PDB entry 1Y77 | X-ray diffraction, 4.50 A resolution (low resolution: residue-level contacts below are approximate; hydrogen-bond / salt-bridge calls are withheld) | chains B and C of the 15 polymer chains in the assembly

== Chain B ==
Name: DNA-directed RNA polymerase II 140 kDa polypeptide
Source organism: Saccharomyces cerevisiae
Notes: EC 2.7.7.6
Reference sequence: P08518 (RPB2_YEAST); residues 1-1224 here = UniProt positions 1-1224
Sequence (1224 residues; row label = number of the first residue in the row):
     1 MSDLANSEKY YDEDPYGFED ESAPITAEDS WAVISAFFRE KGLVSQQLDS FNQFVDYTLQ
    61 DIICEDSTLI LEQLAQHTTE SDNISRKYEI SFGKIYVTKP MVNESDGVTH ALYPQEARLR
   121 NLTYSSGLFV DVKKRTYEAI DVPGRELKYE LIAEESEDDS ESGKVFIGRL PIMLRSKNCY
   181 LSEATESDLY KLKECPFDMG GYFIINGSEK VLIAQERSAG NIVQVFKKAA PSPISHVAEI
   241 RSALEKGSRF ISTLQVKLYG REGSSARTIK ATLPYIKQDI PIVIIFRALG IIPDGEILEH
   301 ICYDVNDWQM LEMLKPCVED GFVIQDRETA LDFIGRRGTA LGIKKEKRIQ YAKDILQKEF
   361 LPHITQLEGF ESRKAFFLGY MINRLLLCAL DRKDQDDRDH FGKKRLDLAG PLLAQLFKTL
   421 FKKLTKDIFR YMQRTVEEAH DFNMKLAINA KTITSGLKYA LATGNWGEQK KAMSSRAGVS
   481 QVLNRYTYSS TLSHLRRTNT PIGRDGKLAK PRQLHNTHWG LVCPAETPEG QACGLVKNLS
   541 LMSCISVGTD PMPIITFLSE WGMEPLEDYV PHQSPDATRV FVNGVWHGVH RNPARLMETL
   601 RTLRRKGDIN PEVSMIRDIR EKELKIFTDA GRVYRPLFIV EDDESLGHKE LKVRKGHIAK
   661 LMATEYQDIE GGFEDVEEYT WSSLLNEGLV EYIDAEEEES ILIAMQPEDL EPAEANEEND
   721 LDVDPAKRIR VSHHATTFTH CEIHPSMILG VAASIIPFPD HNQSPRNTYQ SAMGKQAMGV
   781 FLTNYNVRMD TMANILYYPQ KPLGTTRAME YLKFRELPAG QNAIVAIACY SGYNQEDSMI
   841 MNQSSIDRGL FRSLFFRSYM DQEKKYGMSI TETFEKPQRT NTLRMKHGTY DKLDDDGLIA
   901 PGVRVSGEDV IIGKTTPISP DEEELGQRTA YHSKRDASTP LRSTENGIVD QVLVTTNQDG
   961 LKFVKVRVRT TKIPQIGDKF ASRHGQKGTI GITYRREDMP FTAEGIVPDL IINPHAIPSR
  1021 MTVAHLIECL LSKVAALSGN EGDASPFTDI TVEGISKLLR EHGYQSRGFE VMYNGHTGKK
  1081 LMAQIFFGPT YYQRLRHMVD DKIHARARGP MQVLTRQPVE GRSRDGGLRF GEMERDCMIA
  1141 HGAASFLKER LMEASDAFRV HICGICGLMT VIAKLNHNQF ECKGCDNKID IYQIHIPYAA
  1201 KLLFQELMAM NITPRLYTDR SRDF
Unresolved in the structure: 1-19, 71-89, 135-163, 336-344, 438-445, 669-677, 716-721, 920-932
Bound ions: Zn2+: Cys1163, Cys1166, Cys1182, Cys1185
Ligand contacts: phosphomethylphosphonic acid guanylate ester (G2P): Arg766, Tyr769, Asp837, Ser1019, Arg1020
From the paper describing this entry:
  - catalytic residues: Asp837 (citing earlier work)

== Chain C ==
Name: DNA-directed RNA polymerase II 45 kDa polypeptide
Source organism: Saccharomyces cerevisiae
Notes: EC 2.7.7.6
Reference sequence: P16370 (RPB3_YEAST); numbering as in UniProt (aligned over 1-318)
Sequence (318 residues; row label = number of the first residue in the row):
     1 MSEEGPQVKI REASKDNVDF ILSNVDLAMA NSLRRVMIAE IPTLAIDSVE VETNTTVLAD
    61 EFIAHRLGLI PLQSMDIEQL EYSRDCFCED HCDKCSVVLT LQAFGESEST TNVYSKDLVI
   121 VSNLMGRNIG HPIIQDKEGN GVLICKLRKG QELKLTCVAK KGIAKEHAKW GPAAAIEFEY
   181 DPWNKLKHTD YWYEQDSAKE WPQSKNCEYE DPPNEGDPFD YKAQADTFYM NVESVGSIPV
   241 DQVVVRGIDT LQKKVASILL ALTQMDQDKV NFASGDNNTA SNMLGSNEDV MMTGAEQDPY
   301 SNASQMGNTG SGGYDNAW
Unresolved in the structure: 1-2, 269-318
Bound ions: Zn2+: Cys86, Cys88, Cys92, Cys95
Swiss-Prot annotation at these positions:
  - binding site (Zn(2+)): Cys86, Cys88, Cys92, Cys95
  - modified residue: Ser2 (N-acetylserine)
  - natural variant: Ala30 (A30D: In mutant RPB3-1)
  - mutagenesis: Lys9 (K9E: Transcript termination readthrough)

== Chain B / chain C interface ==
Contacting residue pairs (73; chain B residue first):
  Tyr797(B) with Glu61(C); Phe62(C)
  Tyr798(B) with Phe62(C); Arg66(C)
  Asp847(B) with His65(C); His167(C)
  Arg848(B) with His65(C); Leu69(C); Ala168(C)
  Gly849(B) with His65(C)
  Arg852(B) with His65(C)
  Arg969(B) with Ala59(C); Asp60(C); Glu61(C)
  Thr971(B) with Glu61(C)
  Arg995(B) with Lys165(C)
  Arg996(B) with Arg34(C); Ile38(C); Ala173(C); Ala174(C); Ala175(C)
  Glu997(B) with Arg34(C); Arg35(C); Ile38(C); Ala39(C)
  Asp998(B) with Arg35(C)
  Met999(B) with Arg34(C)
  Phe1001(B) with Asn31(C); Arg34(C); Phe178(C)
  Ala1003(B) with Glu177(C); Phe178(C); Glu179(C)
  Glu1004(B) with Glu177(C)
  Gly1005(B) with Ile176(C)
  Arg1060(B) with Lys199(C); Pro202(C)
  Gly1063(B) with Pro202(C)
  Gln1065(B) with Glu200(C); Trp201(C); Pro202(C)
  Arg1067(B) with Trp192(C); Glu194(C)
  Phe1069(B) with Trp192(C); Trp201(C)
  Glu1070(B) with Trp201(C)
  Tyr1073(B) with Phe178(C); Glu179(C); Tyr180(C)
  Gly1075(B) with Asn31(C); Arg34(C); Arg35(C)
  His1076(B) with Asn31(C)
  Thr1077(B) with Asn31(C)
  Gly1078(B) with Leu27(C); Asn31(C); Phe178(C); Tyr180(C)
  Lys1079(B) with Leu27(C); Tyr180(C)
  Lys1080(B) with Tyr180(C); Asp181(C); Asn184(C); His188(C); Thr189(C)
  Met1082(B) with His188(C); Thr189(C); Asp190(C)
  Gln1084(B) with Thr189(C); Asp190(C); Tyr191(C); Trp192(C); Trp201(C)
Other interface residues (no listed pair), chain B (37 interface residues in all): Asn786, Thr970, Tyr1064, Val1071, Leu1081
Other interface residues (no listed pair), chain C (39 interface residues in all): Val57, Ala164, Lys187

== Summary ==
The interface between chain B and chain C involves 37 residues on one side and 39 on the other. Ligands of
chain B: phosphomethylphosphonic acid guanylate ester. Curated annotation (UniProt) lists 4 Zn2+-binding
residues and one mutagenesis site on chain C. From the paper: the catalytic residue Asp837(B).
Here chain B is DNA-directed RNA polymerase II 140 kDa polypeptide and chain C is DNA-directed RNA polymerase
II 45 kDa polypeptide, both from Saccharomyces cerevisiae. Entry 1Y77 (Complete RNA Polymerase II elongation
complex with substrate analogue GMPCPP) was determined by X-ray diffraction (same publication as 1Y1W, 1Y1V
and 1Y1Y).
